6KQM - chains B and D of the 9 polymer chains in the assembly; structure by X-ray diffraction, 3.20 A resolution.

[Chain B]
Molecule: DNA-directed RNA polymerase subunit alpha
From: Thermus thermophilus (strain HB8 / ATCC 27634 / DSM 579)
Notes: EC 2.7.7.6
UniProtKB: Q5SHR6 (RPOA_THET8); residues 1-315 here = UniProt positions 1-315
Sequence (315 residues; numbered 1 to 315; the number before each row is that of its first residue):
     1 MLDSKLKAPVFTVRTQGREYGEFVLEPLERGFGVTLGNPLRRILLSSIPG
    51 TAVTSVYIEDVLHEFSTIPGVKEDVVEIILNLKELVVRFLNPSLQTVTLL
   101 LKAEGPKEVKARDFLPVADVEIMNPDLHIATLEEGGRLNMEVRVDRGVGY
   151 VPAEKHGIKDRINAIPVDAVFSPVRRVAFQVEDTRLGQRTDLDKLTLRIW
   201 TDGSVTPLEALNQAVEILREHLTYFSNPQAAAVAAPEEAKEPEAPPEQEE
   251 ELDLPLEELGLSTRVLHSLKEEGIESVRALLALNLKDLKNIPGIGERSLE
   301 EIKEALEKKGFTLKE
Disordered / not traced: 1-5, 229-315
Metal / ion sites: Mg2+ near D183 (its only coordinating residue here)

[Chain D]
Molecule: DNA-directed RNA polymerase subunit beta'
From: Thermus thermophilus (strain HB8 / ATCC 27634 / DSM 579)
Notes: EC 2.7.7.6
UniProtKB: Q8RQE8 (RPOC_THET8); residue numbers follow UniProt; this construct covers 1-1524
Sequence (1524 residues; row label = number of the first residue in the row):
     1 MKKEVRKVRIALASPEKIRSWSYGEVEKPETINYRTLKPERDGLFDERIF
    51 GPIKDYECACGKYKRQRFEGKVCERCGVEVTKSIVRRYRMGHIELATPAA
   101 HIWFVKDVPSKIGTLLDLSATELEQVLYFSKYIVLDPKGAILNGVPVEKR
   151 QLLTDEEYRELRYGKQETYPLPPGVDALVKDGEEVVKGQELAPGVVSRLD
   201 GVALYRFPRRVRVEYVKKERAGLRLPLAAWVEKEAYKPGEILAELPEPYL
   251 FRAEEEGVVELKELEEGAFLVLRREDEPVATYFLPVGMTPLVVHGEIVEK
   301 GQPLAEAKGLLRMPRQVRAAQVEAEEEGETVYLTLFLEWTEPKDYRVQPH
   351 MNVVVPEGARVEAGDKIVAAIDPEEEVIAEAEGVVHLHEPASILVVKARV
   401 YPFEDDVEVSTGDRVAPGDVLADGGKVKSDVYGRVEVDLVRNVVRVVESY
   451 DIDARMGAEAIQQLLKELDLEALEKELLEEMKHPSRARRAKARKRLEVVR
   501 AFLDSGNRPEWMILEAVPVLPPDLRPMVQVDGGRFATSDLNDLYRRLINR
   551 NNRLKKLLAQGAPEIIIRNEKRMLQEAVDALLDNGRRGAPVTNPGSDRPL
   601 RSLTDILSGKQGRFRQNLLGKRVDYSGRSVIVVGPQLKLHQCGLPKRMAL
   651 ELFKPFLLKKMEEKGIAPNVKAARRMLERQRDIKDEVWDALEEVIHGKVV
   701 LLNRAPTLHRLGIQAFQPVLVEGQSIQLHPLVCEAFNADFDGDQMAVHVP
   751 LSSFAQAEARIQMLSAHNLLSPASGEPLAKPSRDIILGLYYITQVRKEKK
   801 GAGLEFATPEEALAAHERGEVALNAPIKVAGRETSVGRLKYVFANPDEAL
   851 LAVAHGIVDLQDVVTVRYMGKRLETSPGRILFARIVAEAVEDEKVAWELI
   901 QLDVPQEKNSLKDLVYQAFLRLGMEKTARLLDALKYYGFTFSTTSGITIG
   951 IDDAVIPEEKKQYLEEADRKLLQIEQAYEMGFLTDRERYDQILQLWTETT
  1001 EKVTQAVFKNFEENYPFNPLYVMAQSGARGNPQQIRQLCGLRGLMQKPSG
  1051 ETFEVPVRSSFREGLTVLEYFISSHGARKGGADTALRTADSGYLTRKLVD
  1101 VTHEIVVREADCGTTNYISVPLFQPDEVTRSLRLRKRADIEAGLYGRVLA
  1151 REVEVLGVRLEEGRYLSMDDVHLLIKAAEAGEIQEVPVRSPLTCQTRYGV
  1201 CQKCYGYDLSMARPVSIGEAVGIVAAQSIGEPGTQLTMRTFHTGGVAGAA
  1251 DITQGLPRVIELFEARRPKAKAVISEIDGVVRIEETEEKLSVFVESEGFS
  1301 KEYKLPKEARLLVKDGDYVEAGQPLTRGAIDPHQLLEAKGPEAVERYLVE
  1351 EIQKVYRAQGVKLHDKHIEIVVRQMMKYVEVTDPGDSRLLEGQVLEKWDV
  1401 EALNERLIAEGKTPVAWKPLLMGVTKSALSTKSWLSAASFQNTTHVLTEA
  1451 AIAGKKDELIGLKENVILGRLIPAGTGSDFVRFTQVVDQKTLKAIEEARK
  1501 EAVEAKERPAARRGVKREQPGKQA
Disordered / not traced: 1-2, 1238-1251, 1503-1524
Metal / ion sites: Zn2+ site 1: C60, C73, C76; Mg2+ site 1: D739, D741, D743 (shared with 1 residue of chain I); Mg2+ site 2 near K840 (its only coordinating residue here); Zn2+ site 2: C1112, C1194, C1201, C1204

[Chain B / chain D interface]
Pairs across the interface (40):
  L45(B) - H855(D)
  S46(B) - H855(D)
  H63(B) - E810(D)  salt bridge
  F65(B) - P809(D)  hydrophobic
  D74(B) - R872(D)  salt bridge
  V76(B) - V842(D)  hydrophobic
  E77(B) - R867(D)  salt bridge
  E77(B) - R872(D)  salt bridge
  L80(B) - V842(D)
  L80(B) - F843(D)
  L80(B) - A844(D)
  L80(B) - R867(D)
  N81(B) - R867(D)  hydrogen bond
  K83(B) - V842(D)  hydrogen bond (side chain-backbone)
  K83(B) - E848(D)  salt bridge
  E84(B) - A844(D)
  E84(B) - N845(D)
  E84(B) - R867(D)  salt bridge
  G149(B) - H855(D)
  Y150(B) - F843(D)
  Y150(B) - E848(D)  hydrogen bond
  Y150(B) - L851(D)  hydrophobic
  Y150(B) - A852(D)  hydrophobic
  Y150(B) - H855(D)
  P152(B) - I857(D)  hydrophobic
  E154(B) - K840(D)  salt bridge
  V170(B) - E848(D)
  V170(B) - L851(D)  hydrophobic
  R175(B) - D847(D)
  R176(B) - R884(D)
  R176(B) - E888(D)  salt bridge
  Q180(B) - Y936(D)
  R185(B) - D689(D)  salt bridge
  R185(B) - E692(D)  salt bridge
  Q188(B) - K646(D)
  Q188(B) - D685(D)
  Q188(B) - W688(D)
  Q188(B) - E722(D)
  T190(B) - E722(D)
  R198(B) - E888(D)  salt bridge
Also at the interface, not in a pair above, chain B (25 interface residues in all): D168, S172
Also at the interface, not in a pair above, chain D (27 interface residues in all): L839, Y841, A854

[Overview]
25 residues of chain B and 27 residues of chain D are in contact, with 3 hydrogen bonds and 11 salt bridges.
Polar contacts include H63(B)-E810(D), D74(B)-R872(D) and E77(B)-R867(D). C60(D), C73(D) and C76(D) form the
Zn2+ site 1.
Chain B is DNA-directed RNA polymerase subunit alpha and chain D is DNA-directed RNA polymerase subunit beta',
both from Thermus thermophilus (strain HB8 / ATCC 27634 / DSM 579); the structure, Thermus thermophilus
initial transcription complex comprising sigma A and 5'-triphosphate RNA of 5 nt, was determined by X-ray
diffraction together with 6KQD, 6KQE, 6KQF, 6KQG, 6KQH, 6KQL and 6 further entries from the same study.
